PDB entry 3V4I | X-ray diffraction, 2.80 A resolution | chains A and T of the 4 polymer chains in the assembly

# Chain A
Protein: HIV-1 Reverse Transcriptase P66 subunit
Organism: Human immunodeficiency virus type 1 BH10
Notes: EC 2.7.7.49, 2.7.7.7
UniProt: P03366 (POL_HV1B1); residues 1-554 here correspond to UniProt positions 600-1153 (UniProt number = residue number + 599)
Amino-acid sequence (556 residues; numbered -1 to 554; the number before each row is that of its first residue; numbers below 1 keep their minus sign (Met-1 is residue -1)):
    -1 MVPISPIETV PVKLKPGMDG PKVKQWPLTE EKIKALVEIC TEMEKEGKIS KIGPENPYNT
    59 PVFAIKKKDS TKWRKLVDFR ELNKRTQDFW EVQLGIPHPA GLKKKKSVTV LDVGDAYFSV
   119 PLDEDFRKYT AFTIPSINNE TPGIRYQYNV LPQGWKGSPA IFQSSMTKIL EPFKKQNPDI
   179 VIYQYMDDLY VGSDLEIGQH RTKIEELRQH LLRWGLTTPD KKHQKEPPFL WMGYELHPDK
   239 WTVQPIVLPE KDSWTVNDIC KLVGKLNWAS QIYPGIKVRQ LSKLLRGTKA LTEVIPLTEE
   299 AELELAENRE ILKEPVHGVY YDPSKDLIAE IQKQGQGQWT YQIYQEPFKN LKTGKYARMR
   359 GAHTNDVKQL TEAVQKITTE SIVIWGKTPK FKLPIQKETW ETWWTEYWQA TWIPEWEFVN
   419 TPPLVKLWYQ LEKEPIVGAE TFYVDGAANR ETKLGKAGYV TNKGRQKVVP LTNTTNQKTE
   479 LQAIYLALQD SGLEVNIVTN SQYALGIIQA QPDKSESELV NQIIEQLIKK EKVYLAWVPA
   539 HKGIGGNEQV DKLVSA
Unresolved in the structure: -1
Sequence notes: expression tag (-1 to 0); engineered mutation Cys258 (Gln857 in P03366), Ser280 (Cys879 in P03366), Asn498 (Asp1097 in P03366)
Ion coordination: Mg2+: Asp110, Val111, Asp185 (together with 3'-azido-3'-deoxythymidine-5'-triphosphate)
Small-molecule neighbours: 3'-azido-3'-deoxythymidine-5'-triphosphate (AZT): Lys65, Lys70, Arg72, Asp110, Val111, Gly112, Asp113, Ala114, Tyr115, Phe116, Gln151, Gly152, Met184, Asp185, Lys219
UniProt features mapped onto this chain:
  - region: Phe227 to His235 (RT 'primer grip')
  - motif: Trp398 to Trp414 (Tryptophan repeat motif)
  - binding site (Mg(2+)): Asp110, Asp185, Asp186, Asp443, Glu478, Asp549
  - site: Trp401 (Essential for RT p66/p51 heterodimerization), Trp414 (Essential for RT p66/p51 heterodimerization), Phe440, Tyr441 (Cleavage)
From the paper describing this entry:
  - catalytic residues: Asp110, Asp185, Asp186 (citing earlier work)
  - binding site for the 21-nt DNA strand: Tyr183 to Asp186
  - mutagenesis - D498N: abolished catalytic activity (RNase H activity) (citing earlier work)
  - mutagenesis - D498N: unchanged catalytic activity (polymerase activity) (citing earlier work)

# Chain T
Molecule: 27-nt DNA strand
Sequence (27 nucleotides; row label = number of the first residue in the row):
   701 ATGGAAGGCG CCCGAACAGG GACTGTG
Unresolved in the structure: 701, 726-727

# Chain A / chain T interface
Pairs across the interface - 47 pairs, chain A then chain T:
  Trp24(A) - DG703(T)  base contact
  Pro25(A) - DT702(T)  base contact
  Thr27(A) - DT702(T)  base contact
  Glu29(A) - DT702(T)  phosphate contact
  Lys30(A) - DT702(T)  hydrogen bond to the phosphate
  Lys30(A) - DG704(T)  base contact
  Phe61(A) - DG704(T)  stacking on the base
  Phe61(A) - DA705(T)  sugar contact
  Ala62(A) - DG704(T)  base contact
  Ile63(A) - DG704(T)  base contact
  Leu74(A) - DA705(T)  base contact
  Asp76(A) - DA705(T)  sugar contact
  Arg78(A) - DA705(T)  phosphate contact
  Arg78(A) - DA706(T)  phosphate contact
  Asn81(A) - DA706(T)  sugar contact
  Glu89(A) - DG707(T)  phosphate contact
  Glu89(A) - DG708(T)  phosphate contact
  Gln91(A) - DG708(T)  sugar contact
  Leu92(A) - DC709(T)  sugar contact
  Gly93(A) - DC709(T)  sugar contact
  Ile94(A) - DG708(T)  base contact
  Ile94(A) - DC709(T)  base contact
  Gly152(A) - DA705(T)  base contact
  Gly152(A) - DA706(T)  sugar contact
  Trp153(A) - DA706(T)  sugar contact
  Lys154(A) - DA706(T)  phosphate contact
  Lys154(A) - DG707(T)  phosphate contact
  Pro157(A) - DG707(T)  sugar contact
  Tyr183(A) - DG707(T)  base contact
  Tyr183(A) - DG708(T)  base contact
  Asn265(A) - DC711(T)  hydrogen bond to the sugar
  Asn265(A) - DC712(T)  phosphate contact
  Ser280(A) - DC712(T)  phosphate contact
  Ser280(A) - DC713(T)  phosphate contact
  Arg284(A) - DC713(T)  salt bridge to the phosphate
  Arg284(A) - DG714(T)  phosphate contact
  Gly285(A) - DC713(T)  phosphate contact
  Gly285(A) - DG714(T)  hydrogen bond to the phosphate
  Lys353(A) - DC712(T)  salt bridge to the phosphate
  Ala355(A) - DC712(T)  phosphate contact
  Arg356(A) - DC712(T)  phosphate contact
  Lys374(A) - DC711(T)  salt bridge to the phosphate
  Glu449(A) - DG725(T)  phosphate contact
  Asn474(A) - DC723(T)  sugar contact
  Gln500(A) - DG721(T)  phosphate contact
  Gln500(A) - DA722(T)  hydrogen bond to the phosphate
  His539(A) - DC723(T)  phosphate contact
Interface residues without a listed pair, chain A (38 interface residues in all): Leu26, Val75, Gln151, Arg448
Interface residues without a listed pair, chain T (17 interface residues in all): DT724

# Overview
The interface between chain A and chain T involves 38 residues on one side and 17 on the other; the contacts
include 4 hydrogen bonds, 3 salt bridges and 1 aromatic stacking contact. Among the polar pairs are
Asn265(A)-DC711(T), Lys30(A)-DT702(T) and Gly285(A)-DG714(T). From the paper: catalytic residues Asp110(A),
Asp185(A) and Asp186(A); D498N of chain A abolishes catalytic activity (RNase H activity).
Chain A is HIV-1 Reverse Transcriptase P66 subunit (Human immunodeficiency virus type 1 BH10) and chain T is a
27-nt DNA strand; the structure, Crystal structure of HIV-1 reverse transcriptase (RT) with DNA and AZTTP, was
determined by X-ray diffraction together with 3V6D and 3V81 from the same study.
